Entry 8VQJ (electron microscopy, 3.82 A resolution); this record covers chains A and B of the 6 polymer chains in the assembly.

# Chain A
Protein: Light-independent protochlorophyllide reductase subunit N
Organism: Cereibacter sphaeroides
Notes: EC 1.3.7.7
Reference sequence: B9KK24 (BCHN_CERSK); residue numbers follow UniProt; this construct covers 1-428
Amino-acid sequence (428 residues; numbered 1 to 428; the number before each row is that of its first residue):
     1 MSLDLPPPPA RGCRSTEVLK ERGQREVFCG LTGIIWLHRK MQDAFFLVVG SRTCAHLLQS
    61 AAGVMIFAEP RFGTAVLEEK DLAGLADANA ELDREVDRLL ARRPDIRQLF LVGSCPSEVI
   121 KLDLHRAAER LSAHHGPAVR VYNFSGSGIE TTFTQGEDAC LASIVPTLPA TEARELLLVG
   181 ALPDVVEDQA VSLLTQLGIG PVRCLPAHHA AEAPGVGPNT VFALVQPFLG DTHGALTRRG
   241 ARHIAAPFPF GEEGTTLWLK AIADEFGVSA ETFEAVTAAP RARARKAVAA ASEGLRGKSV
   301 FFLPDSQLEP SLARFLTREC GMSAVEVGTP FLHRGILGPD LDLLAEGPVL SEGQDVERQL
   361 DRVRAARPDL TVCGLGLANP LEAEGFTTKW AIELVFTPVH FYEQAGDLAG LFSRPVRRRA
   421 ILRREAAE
Not modelled in the structure: 1-18, 420-428
Residues lining bound ligands:
  - Protochlorophyllide (PMR): F28, T32, I35, L57, S60, A61, L375, W390, I392, E393, F396
  - 4Fe-4S cluster (SF4): C29, L31, T53, C54, L57, S114, C115, P116, S147, G148
Swiss-Prot annotation at these positions:
  - binding site ([4Fe-4S] cluster): C29, C54, C115
From the paper describing this entry:
  - conformationally variable residues (side-chain flip): F28, W36, H38, W390, F396
  - binding site for Protochlorophyllide: F28, T32, S60, A61, L375, W390, I392, E393, F396

# Chain B
Protein: Light-independent protochlorophyllide reductase subunit B
Organism: Cereibacter sphaeroides
Notes: EC 1.3.7.7
Reference sequence: B9KK25 (BCHB_CERSK); numbering as in UniProt (aligned over 1-536)
Amino-acid sequence (536 residues; row label = number of the first residue in the row):
     1 MKLTLWTYEG PPHVGAMRVA TGMTGMHYVL HAPQGDTYAD LLFTMIERRG KRPPVSYTTF
    61 QARDLGSDTA ELFQSACRDA YERFQPQAIM VGSSCTAELI QDDTGGLADA LSLPVPVVHL
   121 ELPSYQRKEN FGADESFLQI CRKLARPMER TEKVSCNLLG PTALGFRHRD DILEVTRLLE
   181 GMGIAVNAVA PMGASPADIA RLGAAHFNVL LYPETGESAA RWAEKTLKQP YTKTVPIGVG
   241 ATRDFVAEVA ALAGVAPVAD DSRLRQPWWS ASVDSTYLTG KRVFLFGDAT HVIAAARVAR
   301 DEMGFEVVGM GCYNREFARP MRAAAKGYGL EALVTDDYLE VEEAIQALAP ELILGTQMER
   361 HIAKRLGIPC AVISAPVHVQ DFPARYSPQM GFEGANVLFD TWIHPLTMGL EEHLLTMFRE
   421 DFEFHDEAGP SHHGGKAVPA SAPRADEAAE ALPATGAETA EGGSIPPEAV PPAAAAAAEA
   481 PAGEIVWLTD AERELKKIPF FVRGKARRNT EKFAAEKGLT RISIETLYEA KAHYAR
Not modelled in the structure: 421-536
Residues lining bound ligands:
  - Protochlorophyllide (PMR), molecule 1: Y38, L41, L42, M45, I46, V379
  - Protochlorophyllide (PMR), molecule 2: D274, Y277, L410, L414
  - 4Fe-4S cluster (SF4): P33, Q34, G35, D36, C95, T96
Swiss-Prot annotation at these positions:
  - active site: D274 (Proton donor)
  - binding site ([4Fe-4S] cluster): D36
  - binding site (substrate): G409, L410
From the paper describing this entry:
  - conformationally variable residues (side-chain flip): W6, Y38, L42, D274, Y277, H378, H404, M408, H413, F418
  - catalytic residues: D274 (citing earlier work)
  - binding site for Protochlorophyllide: Y38, L41, M45, I46, V273, D274, V379
  - Cu ion coordination: H404

# How chain A and chain B interact
Residue-residue contacts (88):
  R22(A) with L72(B)
  Q24(A) with S56(B); Y57(B), hydrogen bond (side chain-backbone); T59(B)
  R25(A) with T37(B); T59(B), hydrogen bond (backbone-side chain)
  E26(A) with T37(B), hydrogen bond; D40(B)
  V27(A) with Q34(B); G35(B); T37(B), hydrogen bond (backbone-side chain)
  F28(A) with G35(B); Y38(B), hydrophobic; L41(B), hydrophobic
  C29(A) with G35(B), hydrogen bond (side chain-backbone); D36(B)
  L47(A) with L3(B), hydrophobic
  S51(A) with C95(B), hydrogen bond; Y125(B)
  R52(A) with T7(B), hydrogen bond; G10(B); P11(B); K128(B)
  T53(A) with P11(B); H13(B); D36(B); Y38(B); C95(B), hydrogen bond
  H56(A) with E9(B), hydrogen bond (side chain-backbone); G10(B); P11(B); Y38(B), hydrogen bond
  L57(A) with Y38(B), hydrogen bond (backbone-side chain)
  Q59(A) with W6(B); T7(B), hydrogen bond (side chain-backbone)
  S60(A) with Y38(B)
  G63(A) with H378(B)
  I66(A) with L5(B); W6(B), hydrophobic
  F67(A) with Q357(B); M358(B), hydrophobic; H361(B); R365(B), hydrogen bond (backbone-side chain); H378(B)
  F72(A) with L5(B)
  G73(A) with L3(B)
  T74(A) with T4(B)
  A75(A) with M1(B); K2(B)
  V76(A) with M1(B), hydrogen bond (backbone-backbone); K2(B); T4(B)
  L77(A) with Y125(B)
  E78(A) with M1(B), hydrogen bond (side chain-backbone); K2(B)
  E79(A) with Y125(B)
  D81(A) with M1(B)
  L82(A) with L99(B), hydrophobic; Y125(B), hydrophobic
  E91(A) with M1(B)
  E95(A) with M1(B); K2(B); L3(B), hydrogen bond (side chain-backbone)
  L99(A) with L3(B), hydrophobic
  C115(A) with T96(B)
  V119(A) with L99(B), hydrophobic; I100(B), hydrophobic
  G148(A) with Q34(B), hydrogen bond (backbone-side chain)
  I149(A) with P33(B), hydrophobic; Q61(B); A62(B), hydrogen bond (backbone-backbone)
  T151(A) with Q34(B), hydrogen bond (backbone-side chain)
  T152(A) with Q34(B), hydrogen bond
  E357(A) with R83(B)
  R364(A) with R83(B)
  L375(A) with L41(B), hydrophobic
  G376(A) with L41(B); T44(B)
  L377(A) with R52(B)
  N379(A) with T44(B), hydrogen bond (side chain-backbone); M45(B), hydrogen bond; R48(B); R49(B); G50(B)
  P380(A) with T44(B); G50(B); R52(B)
  A383(A) with G50(B)
Interface residues without a listed pair, chain A (53 interface residues in all): G23, V64, E69, P70, K80, P116, E150, A378
Interface residues without a listed pair, chain B (47 interface residues in all): V14, L42, K51, T58

# Overview
53 residues of chain A and 47 residues of chain B are in contact, with 22 hydrogen bonds. Among the polar
pairs are Q24(A)-Y57(B), R25(A)-T59(B) and E26(A)-T37(B). From the paper: the catalytic residue D274(B); a
binding site for Protochlorophyllide at F28(A), T32(A) and Y38(B) among others.
Chain A is Light-independent protochlorophyllide reductase subunit N and chain B is Light-independent
protochlorophyllide reductase subunit B, both from Cereibacter sphaeroides; the structure, CryoEM structure of
DPOR under turnover, was determined by electron microscopy together with 9BUO, 9E7H, 9EFU, 8VQH and 8VQI from
the same study.
